Entry 8DVG (X-ray diffraction, 2.59 A resolution); this record covers chains A and B of the 3 polymer chains in the assembly.

# Chain A
Name: HLA class I histocompatibility antigen, A-3 alpha chain
Organism: Homo sapiens
Reference sequence: P04439 (1A03_HUMAN); residues 1-280 here correspond to UniProt positions 25-304 (UniProt number = residue number + 24)
Chain sequence (300 residues; numbered -2 to 297; the number before each row is that of its first residue; numbers below 1 keep their minus sign (Met-2 is residue -2)):
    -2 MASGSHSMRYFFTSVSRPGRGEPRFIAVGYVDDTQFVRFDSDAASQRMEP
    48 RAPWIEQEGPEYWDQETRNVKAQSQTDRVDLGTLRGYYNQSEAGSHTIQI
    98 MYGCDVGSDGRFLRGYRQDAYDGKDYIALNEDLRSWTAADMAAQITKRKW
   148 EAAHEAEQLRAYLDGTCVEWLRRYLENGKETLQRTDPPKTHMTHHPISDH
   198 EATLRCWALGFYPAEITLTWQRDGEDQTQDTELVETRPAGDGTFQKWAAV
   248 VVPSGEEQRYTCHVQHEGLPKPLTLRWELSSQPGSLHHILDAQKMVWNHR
Not modelled in the structure: -2 to 0, 278-297
Construct notes: expression tag (-2 to 0, 281-297)
Curated features (UniProtKB/Swiss-Prot):
  - region: Glu275 to Pro280 (Connecting peptide)
  - binding site (a peptide antigen): Tyr7, Thr73, Tyr84, Asp116, Thr143, Lys146, Tyr159, Tyr171
  - modified residue: Tyr59 (Sulfotyrosine)
  - glycosylation: Asn86 (N-linked (GlcNAc...) asparagine)
Cystine bridges: Cys101-Cys164, Cys203-Cys259

# Chain B
Name: Beta-2-microglobulin
Organism: Homo sapiens
Reference sequence: P61769 (B2MG_HUMAN); residues 1-119 here = UniProt positions 1-119
Chain sequence (119 residues; each row starts with the number of its first residue):
     1 MSRSVALAVLALLSLSGLEAIQRTPKIQVYSRHPAENGKSNFLNCYVSGF
    51 HPSDIEVDLLKNGERIEKVEHSDLSFSKDWSFYLLYYTEFTPTEKDEYAC
   101 RVNHVTLSQPKIVKWDRDM
Not modelled in the structure: 1-18
Curated features (UniProtKB/Swiss-Prot):
  - modified residue: Gln22 (Pyrrolidone carboxylic acid)
  - glycosylation: Ile21 (N-linked (Glc) (glycation) isoleucine), Lys39 (N-linked (Glc) (glycation) lysine), Lys61 (N-linked (Glc) (glycation) lysine), Lys68 (N-linked (Glc) (glycation) lysine), Lys78 (N-linked (Glc) (glycation) lysine), Lys111 (N-linked (Glc) (glycation) lysine), Lys114 (N-linked (Glc) (glycation) lysine)
  - natural variant: Ala11 (A11P: In IMD43), Asp96 (D96N: In AMYLD6)
  - mutagenesis: Asp79 (D79P: Increases tendency towards amyloid formation), Trp80 (W80G: Decreases tendency towards amyloid formation; W80V: Increases tendency towards amyloid formation)
Cystine bridges: Cys45-Cys100

# Chain A / chain B interface
Contacting residue pairs - 57 pairs, chain A then chain B:
  Phe8(A) with Ser75(B); Phe76(B), hydrophobic
  Phe9(A) with Phe76(B)
  Thr10(A) with Phe76(B); Phe82(B)
  Val12(A) with Ser53(B)
  Ile23(A) with Leu74(B)
  Val25(A) with Asp73(B); Leu74(B)
  Tyr27(A) with Ser75(B); Tyr83(B), hydrogen bond
  Gln32(A) with Asp73(B), hydrogen bond
  Arg35(A) with Asp73(B), salt bridge
  Arg48(A) with Asp73(B), salt bridge
  Ser92(A) with Glu19(B)
  His93(A) with Glu19(B)
  Thr94(A) with Glu19(B), hydrogen bond; Phe82(B)
  Gln96(A) with His51(B); Phe76(B); Trp80(B), hydrogen bond (side chain-backbone); Phe82(B)
  Ile97(A) with Phe76(B)
  Gln115(A) with Trp80(B)
  Asp116(A) with Trp80(B)
  Ala117(A) with Trp80(B), hydrophobic
  Asp119(A) with Glu19(B); Ile21(B); His51(B)
  Gly120(A) with Arg23(B), hydrogen bond (backbone-side chain); His51(B), hydrogen bond (backbone-side chain); Trp80(B)
  Asp122(A) with Trp80(B), hydrogen bond
  His192(A) with Asp118(B), salt bridge
  Arg202(A) with Asp118(B), hydrogen bond (side chain-backbone); Met119(B)
  Trp204(A) with Asp118(B); Met119(B)
  Val231(A) with Gln28(B)
  Glu232(A) with Gln28(B), hydrogen bond (backbone-side chain); Ser48(B)
  Thr233(A) with Tyr46(B)
  Arg234(A) with Gln28(B), hydrogen bond; Tyr30(B); Tyr46(B); Met119(B), hydrogen bond (side chain-backbone)
  Pro235(A) with Tyr30(B), hydrogen bond (backbone-side chain); Tyr46(B)
  Ala236(A) with Arg32(B), hydrogen bond (backbone-side chain); Asn44(B), hydrogen bond (backbone-side chain)
  Gly237(A) with Arg32(B), hydrogen bond (backbone-side chain)
  Asp238(A) with Arg32(B); His33(B)
  Gln242(A) with Tyr30(B); Ser31(B), hydrogen bond (side chain-backbone); Arg32(B), hydrogen bond (side chain-backbone)
  Trp244(A) with Met119(B), hydrogen bond (side chain-backbone)
Other interface residues (no listed pair), chain A (36 interface residues in all): Met98, Lys121
Other interface residues (no listed pair), chain B (24 interface residues in all): Asp79, Leu85

# Overview
36 residues of chain A face 24 of chain B across their interface, with 18 hydrogen bonds and 3 salt bridges.
Polar pairs include Arg35(A)-Asp73(B), Arg48(A)-Asp73(B) and His192(A)-Asp118(B). UniProt lists 8 peptide
antigen-binding residues on chain A; 2 mutagenesis sites on chain B.
Chain A is HLA class I histocompatibility antigen, A-3 alpha chain and chain B is Beta-2-microglobulin, both
from Homo sapiens; the structure, Structure of KRAS WT(7-16)-HLA-A*03:01, was determined by X-ray diffraction
(same publication as 7STF).
